6LAM - chains A and B; structure by X-ray diffraction, 1.80 A resolution.

== Chain A ==
Protein: MHC class I antigen
Organism: Macaca mulatta
UniProtKB: A0A1E1GJG5 (A0A1E1GJG5_MACMU); residues 0-276 here correspond to UniProt positions 24-300 (UniProt number = residue number + 24)
Chain sequence (277 residues; each row starts with the number of its first residue; numbering starts at 0):
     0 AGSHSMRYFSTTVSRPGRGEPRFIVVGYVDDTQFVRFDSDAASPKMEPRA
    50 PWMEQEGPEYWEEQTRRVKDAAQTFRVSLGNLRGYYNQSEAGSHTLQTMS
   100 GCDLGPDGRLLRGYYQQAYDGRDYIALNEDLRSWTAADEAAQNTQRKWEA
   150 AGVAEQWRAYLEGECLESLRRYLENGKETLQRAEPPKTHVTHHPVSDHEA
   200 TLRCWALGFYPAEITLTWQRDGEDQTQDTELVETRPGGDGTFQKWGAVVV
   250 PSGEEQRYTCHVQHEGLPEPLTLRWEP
Sequence notes: engineered mutation Ser167 (Cys191 in A0A1E1GJG5)
Disulfides: Cys101-Cys164, Cys203-Cys259
Ion coordination: Zn2+ site 1: Ala0, His3 (shared with 1 residue of chain C); Zn2+ site 2: Glu58, Glu61 (shared with 2 residues of chain C); Zn2+ site 3: Glu138 (shared with 3 residues of chain C); Zn2+ site 4: His191, Glu254 (shared with 2 residues of chain C)
Ligand contacts: (2R)-2,3-dihydroxypropyl hexadecanoate (EKG): Tyr7, Phe8, Ser9, Phe22, Val24, Met45, Arg66, Val67, Ala70, Phe74, Thr97, Met98, Ser99, Tyr114, Gln155, Trp156, Tyr159
From the paper describing this entry:
  - binding site for (2R)-2,3-dihydroxypropyl hexadecanoate: Tyr7, Val24, Arg66, Val67, Ala70, Phe74, Thr97, Ser99, Gln155, Trp156, Tyr159

== Chain B ==
Protein: Beta-2-microglobulin
Organism: Macaca mulatta
UniProtKB: Q6V7J5 (B2MG_MACMU); residues 0-99 here correspond to UniProt positions 20-119 (UniProt number = residue number + 20)
Chain sequence (100 residues; numbered 0 to 99; the number before each row is that of its first residue; numbering starts at 0):
     0 AIQRTPKIQVYSRHPPENGKPNFLNCYVSGFHPSDIEVDLLKNGEKMGKV
    50 EHSDLSFSKDWSFYLLYYTEFTPNEKDEYACRVNHVTLSGPRTVKWDRDM
Disulfides: Cys25-Cys80

== Interface between chain A and chain B ==
Contacting residue pairs - 54 pairs, chain A then chain B:
  Phe8(A) - Ser55(B)
  Phe8(A) - Phe56(B)  hydrophobic
  Ser9(A) - Phe56(B)
  Thr10(A) - Leu54(B)
  Thr10(A) - Phe56(B)
  Thr10(A) - Phe62(B)
  Val12(A) - Ser33(B)
  Val25(A) - Asp53(B)
  Val25(A) - Leu54(B)
  Val25(A) - Ser55(B)
  Tyr27(A) - Ser55(B)
  Tyr27(A) - Tyr63(B)  hydrogen bond
  Gln32(A) - Asp53(B)  hydrogen bond
  Arg35(A) - Asp53(B)  salt bridge
  Arg48(A) - Asp53(B)  salt bridge
  Gln96(A) - His31(B)  hydrogen bond
  Gln96(A) - Phe56(B)
  Gln96(A) - Trp60(B)  hydrogen bond (side chain-backbone)
  Gln96(A) - Phe62(B)
  Thr97(A) - Phe56(B)
  Gln115(A) - Trp60(B)
  Gln116(A) - Trp60(B)
  Ala117(A) - Trp60(B)
  Asp119(A) - Ala0(B)
  Asp119(A) - Ile1(B)  hydrogen bond (backbone-backbone)
  Asp119(A) - His31(B)
  Gly120(A) - Ile1(B)
  Gly120(A) - His31(B)
  Asp122(A) - Trp60(B)  hydrogen bond
  Thr190(A) - Met99(B)  hydrogen bond (side chain-backbone)
  His192(A) - Asp98(B)  hydrogen bond (side chain-backbone)
  His192(A) - Met99(B)
  Arg202(A) - Met99(B)  hydrogen bond (side chain-backbone)
  Trp204(A) - Met99(B)  hydrogen bond (side chain-backbone)
  Val231(A) - Gln8(B)
  Glu232(A) - Lys6(B)
  Glu232(A) - Gln8(B)  hydrogen bond (backbone-side chain)
  Glu232(A) - Tyr26(B)
  Glu232(A) - Ser28(B)  hydrogen bond
  Thr233(A) - Tyr26(B)
  Arg234(A) - Gln8(B)  hydrogen bond
  Arg234(A) - Tyr10(B)
  Arg234(A) - Tyr26(B)
  Pro235(A) - Tyr10(B)  hydrogen bond (backbone-side chain)
  Pro235(A) - Asn24(B)
  Pro235(A) - Tyr26(B)
  Gly236(A) - Arg12(B)  hydrogen bond (backbone-side chain)
  Gly236(A) - Asn24(B)  hydrogen bond (backbone-side chain)
  Gly237(A) - Arg12(B)  hydrogen bond (backbone-side chain)
  Gly237(A) - Leu65(B)
  Asp238(A) - Arg12(B)
  Gln242(A) - Tyr10(B)
  Gln242(A) - Ser11(B)
  Gln242(A) - Arg12(B)  hydrogen bond (side chain-backbone)
Interface residues without a listed pair, chain A (35 interface residues in all): Ile23, Thr94, Met98, Arg121, Trp244
Interface residues without a listed pair, chain B (24 interface residues in all): His13, Asp59

== Summary ==
35 residues of chain A and 24 residues of chain B are in contact; the contacts include 18 hydrogen bonds and 2
salt bridges. Polar contacts include Arg35(A)-Asp53(B), Arg48(A)-Asp53(B) and Tyr27(A)-Tyr63(B). Ligands of
chain A: (2R)-2,3-dihydroxypropyl hexadecanoate. From the paper: a binding site for (2R)-2,3-dihydroxypropyl
hexadecanoate at Tyr7(A), Val24(A) and Arg66(A) among others.
Chain A is MHC class I antigen and chain B is Beta-2-microglobulin, both from Macaca mulatta; the structure,
Crystal structure of rhesus macaque MHC class I molecule Mamu-B*098 complexed with
lysophosphatidylethanolamine, was determined by X-ray diffraction together with 6LAH, 6LB2 and 6LT6 from the
same study.
